8OSC - chains A and B; structure by X-ray diffraction, 1.42 A resolution.

[Chain A (and B)]
Protein: 2'-deoxynucleoside 5'-phosphate N-hydrolase 1
Source organism: Homo sapiens
Notes: EC 3.2.2.-; chain B of this document is another copy of the same molecule, construct and numbering; everything in this record applies to it too
UniProtKB: O43598 (DNPH1_HUMAN); residues 20-162 here = UniProt positions 20-162
Chain sequence (145 residues; each row starts with the number of its first residue):
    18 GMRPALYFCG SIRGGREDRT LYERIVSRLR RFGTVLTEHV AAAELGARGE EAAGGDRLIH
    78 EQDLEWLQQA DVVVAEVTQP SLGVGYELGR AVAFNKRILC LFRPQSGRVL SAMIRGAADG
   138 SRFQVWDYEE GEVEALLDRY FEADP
Not modelled in the structure: 18, 29-34, 55-70, 159-162 (chain B: 55-70, 160-162)
Sequence notes: expression tag (18-19)
Ligand contacts: 2'-deoxyuridine 5'-monophosphate (UMP): Ser128, Ala129, Met130
Reported in the primary citation:
  - contacts within the chain: Tyr24-Glu104, Cys26-Glu104
  - binding site for 2'-deoxyuridine 5'-monophosphate: Gly27, Ile29, Arg30, Gly31, Ile76, Ser98, Gly100, Glu104, Ser128, Ala129, Met130
  - catalytic residues: Glu104
  - conformationally variable residues (order/disorder transition): Ile29 to Glu34
  - catalytic residues: Asp80 (proposed by the authors, not directly observed)

[Interface between chain A and chain B]
Residue-residue contacts - 57 pairs, chain A then chain B:
  Asp73(A) with Ala129(B); Arg132(B); Gly133(B)
  Arg74(A) with Gly133(B), hydrogen bond (side chain-backbone); Ala134(B), hydrogen bond (side chain-backbone); Ala135(B)
  His77(A) with Met130(B); Gly133(B); Ala134(B)
  Asp80(A) with Met130(B)
  Val94(A) with Leu99(B)
  Pro97(A) with Pro97(B)
  Ser98(A) with Ser98(B); Leu99(B)
  Leu99(A) with Val94(B); Ser98(B); Val101(B), hydrophobic; Gly102(B); Leu127(B), hydrophobic; Ile131(B), hydrophobic
  Gly100(A) with Ser128(B); Met130(B)
  Val101(A) with Leu99(B), hydrophobic
  Gly102(A) with Leu99(B); Gly102(B); Tyr103(B), hydrogen bond (backbone-backbone)
  Tyr103(A) with Gly102(B), hydrogen bond (backbone-backbone); Tyr103(B); Gly106(B); Met130(B), hydrophobic; Ile131(B), hydrophobic; Ala134(B)
  Gly106(A) with Tyr103(B); Arg107(B)
  Arg107(A) with Gly106(B); Val109(B)
  Val109(A) with Arg107(B)
  Ala110(A) with Ala110(B), hydrophobic
  Val126(A) with Arg30(B)
  Leu127(A) with Arg30(B), hydrogen bond (backbone-side chain); Leu99(B), hydrophobic
  Ser128(A) with Arg30(B); Gly100(B), hydrogen bond (side chain-backbone)
  Ala129(A) with Arg30(B); Asp73(B); Ile76(B), hydrophobic
  Met130(A) with His77(B); Asp80(B); Leu81(B), hydrophobic; Gly100(B); Tyr103(B), hydrophobic
  Ile131(A) with Leu99(B), hydrophobic
  Arg132(A) with Asp73(B)
  Gly133(A) with Asp73(B); Arg74(B); His77(B)
  Ala134(A) with His77(B)
Interface residues without a listed pair, chain A (29 interface residues in all): Ile76, Gln96, Glu104, Leu105
Interface residues without a listed pair, chain B (32 interface residues in all): Gly31, Gln96, Glu104, Leu105

[Overview]
29 residues of chain A face 32 of chain B across their interface, with 6 hydrogen bonds. Polar pairs include
Arg74(A)-Gly133(B), Arg74(A)-Ala134(B) and Leu127(A)-Arg30(B). Chain A binds 2'-deoxyuridine 5'-monophosphate.
The paper reports catalytic residues Glu104(A) and Asp80(A); a binding site for 2'-deoxyuridine
5'-monophosphate at Gly27(A), Ile29(A) and Arg30(A) among others.
Chain A and chain B are both 2'-deoxynucleoside 5'-phosphate N-hydrolase 1 (Homo sapiens); the structure,
Structure of Homo sapiens 2'-deoxynucleoside 5'-phosphate N-hydrolase 1 (DNPH1) bound to deoxyuridine 5'-
monophosphate, was determined by X-ray diffraction, deposited together with 8OS9.
